Entry 6M9W (X-ray diffraction, 1.50 A resolution); this record covers chain A.

Chain A:
Name: GTPase KRas
Source organism: Homo sapiens
Reference sequence: P01116 (RASK_HUMAN), isoform P01116-2; numbering as in UniProt (aligned over 2-169)
Amino-acid sequence (170 residues; row label = number of the first residue in the row; numbering starts at 0):
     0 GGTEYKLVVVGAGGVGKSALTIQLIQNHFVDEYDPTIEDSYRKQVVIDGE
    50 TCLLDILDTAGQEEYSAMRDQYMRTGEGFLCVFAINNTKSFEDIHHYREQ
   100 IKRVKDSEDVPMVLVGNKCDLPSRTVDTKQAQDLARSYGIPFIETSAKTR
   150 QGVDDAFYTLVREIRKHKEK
Unresolved in the structure: 0-1
Differences from the reference sequence: expression tag (0-1)
Residues lining bound ligands: GDP (guanosine-5'-diphosphate): A11, G12, G13, V14, G15, K16, S17, A18, D57, N116, K117, D119, L120, S145, A146, K147
UniProt features mapped onto this chain:
  - motif: Y32 to Y40 (Effector region)
  - binding site (GTP): G10 to A18, V29 to T35, A59, G60, N116 to D119
  - modified residue: T2 (N-acetylthreonine), K104 (N6-acetyllysine)
  - glycosylation: T35 (Microbial infection: O-linked (Glc) threonine)
  - natural variant: K5 (K5E: In NS3; K5N: In GASC), G10 (G10GG: In AML), G12 (G12A: In colorectal cancer samples; G12C: In lung carcinoma; G12D: In GASC, JMML and SFM; G12R: In lung cancer and bladder cancer; G12S: In GASC and JMML; G12V: In GASC), G13 (G13D: In GASC, JMML and OES; G13R: In pylocytic astrocytoma), V14 (V14I: In NS3), L19 (L19F: In OES), Q22 (Q22E: In CFC2; Q22R: In NS3), P34 (P34L: In NS3; P34Q: In NS3; P34R: In CFC2), I36 (I36M: In NS3), T58 (T58I: In NS3), A59 (A59T: In GASC), G60 (G60R: In CFC2; G60S: In NS3), 8 further natural variant entries in UniProt
  - mutagenesis: D38 (D38A: Decreased interaction with MAPKAP1/SIN1), Y40 (Y40A: Decreased interaction with MAPKAP1/SIN1), Q61 (Q61L: Promotes GTP binding)
What the authors report for this chain:
  - conformationally variable residues (loop rearrangement, register shift, side-chain flip): T2, E3, S17, N26 to D30, D57, A59
  - interface residues: Y32, Y40

Summary:
Chain A binds GDP. UniProt lists 22 GTP-binding residues and 3 mutagenesis sites. From the paper: interface
residues Y32 and Y40; conformational variability at T2, E3 and S17 among others.
Chain A is GTPase KRas (Homo sapiens); the structure, Structure of Mg-free KRAS4b (2-169) bound to GDP with
the switch-I in fully open conformation, was determined by X-ray diffraction together with 6MBQ, 6MBT, 6MBU
and 6P0Z from the same study.
